7VT1 - chain A; structure by X-ray diffraction, 2.50 A resolution.

Chain A:
Protein: Type I modular polyketide synthase
Source organism: Streptomyces albus subsp. albus
UniProt: H1ZZT7 (H1ZZT7_9ACTN); residues 0-444 here correspond to UniProt positions 2583-3027 (UniProt number = residue number + 2583)
Sequence (466 residues; each row starts with the number of its first residue; numbers below 1 keep their minus sign (Met-21 is residue -21)):
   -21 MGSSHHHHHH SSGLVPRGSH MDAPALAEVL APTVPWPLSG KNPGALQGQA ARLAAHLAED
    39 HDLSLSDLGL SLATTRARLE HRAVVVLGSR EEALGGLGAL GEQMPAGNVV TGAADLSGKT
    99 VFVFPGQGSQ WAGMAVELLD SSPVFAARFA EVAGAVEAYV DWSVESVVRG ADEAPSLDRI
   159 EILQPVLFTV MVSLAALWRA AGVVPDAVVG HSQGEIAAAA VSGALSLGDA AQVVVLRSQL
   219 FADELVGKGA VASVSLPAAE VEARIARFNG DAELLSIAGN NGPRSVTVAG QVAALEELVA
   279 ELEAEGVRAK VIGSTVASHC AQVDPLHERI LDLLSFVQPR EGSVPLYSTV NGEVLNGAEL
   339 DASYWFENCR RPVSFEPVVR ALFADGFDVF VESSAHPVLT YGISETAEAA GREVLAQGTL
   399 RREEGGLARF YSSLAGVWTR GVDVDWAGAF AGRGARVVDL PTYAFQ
Unresolved in the structure: -21 to 0, 54-57, 438-444
Differences from the reference sequence: initiating methionine (-21); expression tag (-20 to -1)
Reported in the primary citation:
  - catalytic residues: Ser190, Gln191 (citing earlier work)
  - mutagenesis - C298S/C347S: unchanged catalytic activity (transacylation reactions)
  - contacts within the chain: Arg215-Asn346 (hydrogen bond)
  - specificity-determining residues: Thr378 to Asp423 (citing earlier work)
  - mutagenesis - Q105A: unchanged binding to Type I modular polyketide synthase (chain A)
  - interface hot spots (mutagenesis) - R286A, Y379A, R399A, R399E: decreased binding to chain C
  - mutagenesis - R400A: decreased binding to Type I modular polyketide synthase (chain A)

Overview:
From the paper: catalytic residues Ser190 and Gln191; R286A, Y379A and R399A, among others, reduce binding to
chain C; 7 substitutions were tested in all.
Chain A is Type I modular polyketide synthase (Streptomyces albus subsp. albus); the structure,
Acyltransferase from the 9th Module of Salinomycin Polyketide Synthase, was determined by X-ray diffraction.
